PDB entry 7ZKQ | electron microscopy, 3.15 A resolution | chains A and C of the 5 polymer chains in the assembly

== Chain A ==
Molecule: Complex I intermediate-associated protein 30-domain-containing protein
From: Yarrowia lipolytica
UniProtKB: A0A371C5R6 (A0A371C5R6_YARLL); residues 1-237 here = UniProt positions 1-237
Sequence (284 residues; numbered 1 to 284; the number before each row is that of its first residue):
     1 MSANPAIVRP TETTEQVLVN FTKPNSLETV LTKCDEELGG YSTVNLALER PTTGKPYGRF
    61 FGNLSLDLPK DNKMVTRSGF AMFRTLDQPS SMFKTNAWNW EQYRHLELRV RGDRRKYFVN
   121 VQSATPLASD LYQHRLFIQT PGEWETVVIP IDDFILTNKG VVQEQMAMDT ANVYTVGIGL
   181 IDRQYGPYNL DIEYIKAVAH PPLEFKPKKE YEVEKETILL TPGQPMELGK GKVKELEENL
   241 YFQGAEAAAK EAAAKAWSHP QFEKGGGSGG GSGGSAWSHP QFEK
Disordered / not traced: 90-94, 223-284
Sequence notes: expression tag (238-284)

== Chain C ==
Molecule: complex I assembly factor CIA84
From: Yarrowia lipolytica
UniProtKB: A0A1D8N612 (A0A1D8N612_YARLL); numbering as in UniProt (aligned over 1-852)
Sequence (852 residues; each row starts with the number of its first residue):
     1 MPKNALLRSA RQVAISRVFA TSRASHVVSH APILASVRPR SNPAPYRRNF SSSRALRNDY
    61 GLDTAERSLK ESLVPFNGAP VDRKVVRDQL MELISVSPGQ VFPISVIPVV KSAYYELFRE
   121 NERVLSAGDT KTLFGAVAGN NPEDVQDLPF VLAVYHQAEQ AAETNRDSRD NILLLGKYFL
   181 FQDRLDNFWK LLEAQIKTHD DVDAGFVKQL LELISVDPHL TLGNVARVLQ LKTDNHVSSS
   241 DELRNALSAT LEQLYYKENE GSEFFLSLVE NHILDSKDFT PSDSVVAMIL NTCVNEGRED
   301 LGQSVLRNVV SRVGNLSPGQ EDPQNCWGFW SSVAMDLHGS KTDVKAFISR LEALPHRTKA
   361 TWDILIRYAV FKADLAGRND LLQVRALLAE MQKVGFEPDA ETYFDAYRSS KSIKPDVVHL
   421 FEAELDIEKD TSIFAIEMDK ALKNHDTLEA LSIFYESFEQ GAQWENKRLH MEAMTELLIQ
   481 YAGLNDTSVA DILQLVQRIE PICAQGRIPY SAETAIAQNV LQRHSDTANF YTFMNRQYGN
   541 TADKVTKQDP QIRPHTYQVI HDYIYSCESE RADLAWEMYG LLHKFYVVPF ADYYKAIKFF
   601 AQDVKRQDYA LLTFQQIRKN HDLHGQPAAT SEMVAFLFHE FAKTKYKRGI KRLHEVVALE
   661 TSFDVNRDVL NEMMAAYVSV EDLNRVQDCW AQLQQLPPSI GANNRSVDVL LSYFKDNIHY
   721 TERTWQGIPE FGLLPTLENY EQYLINNCRT GNYRRALEIT KNMEIDSGLK PTAKIIAAVY
   781 NYTFTEQRKL EVEQWAEKAH PEMWLELKEG DKLKSLCLPA NSDNDNVESL LKQASADMDE
   841 EMSGGIVKVE SV
Disordered / not traced: 1-428, 845-852
Small-molecule neighbours: Lauryl Maltose Neopentyl Glycol (LMN): Asn821, Ser822, Asn824

== Interface between chain A and chain C ==
Residue-residue contacts (61; chain A residue first):
  Arg104(A) - Asn684(C)
  Arg104(A) - Asp688(C)  salt bridge
  His105(A) - Asp688(C)  salt bridge
  Lys116(A) - Thr661(C)  hydrogen bond (side chain-backbone)
  Phe118(A) - Leu659(C)
  Gln133(A) - Leu659(C)
  His134(A) - Ala658(C)
  Arg135(A) - Ala658(C)  hydrogen bond (backbone-backbone)
  Arg135(A) - Glu660(C)  hydrogen bond (side chain-backbone)
  Arg135(A) - Thr661(C)
  Arg135(A) - Phe663(C)
  Arg135(A) - Asp664(C)  salt bridge
  Phe137(A) - Val657(C)
  Phe137(A) - Val665(C)  hydrophobic
  Gln139(A) - Val665(C)  hydrogen bond (side chain-backbone)
  Gln139(A) - Asn666(C)
  Gln139(A) - Leu696(C)
  Thr140(A) - Pro697(C)
  Thr140(A) - Ile700(C)
  Thr146(A) - Gln695(C)
  Val148(A) - Gln692(C)
  Val148(A) - Gln695(C)
  Pro150(A) - Asp688(C)
  Asp152(A) - Arg685(C)  hydrogen bond (backbone-side chain)
  Asp153(A) - His654(C)  salt bridge
  Asp153(A) - Arg685(C)  salt bridge
  Ile155(A) - Glu655(C)
  Ile155(A) - Ala658(C)  hydrophobic
  Ile155(A) - Leu659(C)  hydrophobic
  Thr157(A) - Leu659(C)
  Val162(A) - Leu659(C)  hydrophobic
  Gln165(A) - Glu655(C)
  Arg183(A) - His621(C)
  Arg183(A) - Asp622(C)  salt bridge
  His200(A) - Gln687(C)
  Leu203(A) - Trp690(C)
  Leu203(A) - Phe714(C)  hydrophobic
  Leu203(A) - Tyr720(C)  hydrophobic
  Glu204(A) - Trp690(C)  hydrogen bond (backbone-side chain)
  Glu204(A) - Gln694(C)
  Phe205(A) - Tyr720(C)  hydrophobic
  Phe205(A) - Arg723(C)
  Phe205(A) - Thr724(C)
  Phe205(A) - Gly727(C)
  Phe205(A) - Glu730(C)
  Phe205(A) - Phe731(C)
  Lys206(A) - Gln694(C)  hydrogen bond (backbone-side chain)
  Lys206(A) - Glu730(C)
  Lys206(A) - Phe731(C)
  Pro207(A) - Gln694(C)
  Pro207(A) - Pro698(C)  hydrophobic
  Pro207(A) - Glu730(C)
  Pro207(A) - Phe731(C)
  Lys208(A) - Gln694(C)
  Lys208(A) - Gln695(C)
  Tyr211(A) - Gln695(C)
  Tyr211(A) - Pro697(C)
  Tyr211(A) - Pro698(C)
  Glu212(A) - Glu730(C)
  Val213(A) - Glu730(C)
  Lys215(A) - Glu730(C)  salt bridge
Other interface residues (no listed pair), chain A (33 interface residues in all): Ile138, Asp182
Other interface residues (no listed pair), chain C (36 interface residues in all): Ser662, Leu710, Pro729, Gly732

== Overview ==
The interface between chain A and chain C involves 33 residues on one side and 36 on the other, with 7
hydrogen bonds and 7 salt bridges. Polar contacts include Arg104(A)-Asp688(C), His105(A)-Asp688(C) and
Arg135(A)-Asp664(C). Bound to chain C: Lauryl Maltose Neopentyl Glycol.
Chain A is Complex I intermediate-associated protein 30-domain-containing protein and chain C is complex I
assembly factor CIA84, both from Yarrowia lipolytica; the structure, Early Pp module assembly intermediate of
complex I, was determined by electron microscopy, deposited together with 7ZKP.
